Entry 7JZX (electron microscopy, 3.40 A resolution); this record covers chains I and M of the 11 polymer chains in the assembly.

== Chain I ==
Molecule: CRISPR type I-F/YPEST-associated protein Csy3
Source organism: Pseudomonas aeruginosa
UniProt: A0A444M080 (A0A444M080_PSEAI); residues 20-361 here correspond to UniProt positions 1-342 (UniProt number = residue number - 19)
Sequence (342 residues; row label = number of the first residue in the row):
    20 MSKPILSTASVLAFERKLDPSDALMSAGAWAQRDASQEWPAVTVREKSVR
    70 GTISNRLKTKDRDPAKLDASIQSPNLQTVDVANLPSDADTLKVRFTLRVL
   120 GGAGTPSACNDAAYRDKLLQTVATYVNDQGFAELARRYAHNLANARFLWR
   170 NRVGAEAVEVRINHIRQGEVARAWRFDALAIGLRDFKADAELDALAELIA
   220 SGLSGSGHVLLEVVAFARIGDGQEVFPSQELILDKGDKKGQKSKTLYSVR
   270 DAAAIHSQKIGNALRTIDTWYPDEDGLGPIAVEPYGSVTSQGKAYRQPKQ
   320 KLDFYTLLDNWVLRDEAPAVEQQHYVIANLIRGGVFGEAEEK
Disordered / not traced: 20-23, 359-361

== Chain M ==
Molecule: 61-nt RNA strand
Source organism: Pseudomonas aeruginosa
Sequence (61 nucleotides; each row starts with the number of its first residue):
     1 CUAAGAAAUUCACGGCGGGCUUGAUGUCCGCGUCUACCUGAUUCACUGCC
    51 GUAUAGGCAGC
Differences from the reference sequence: conflict A41 (G1458 in 313291946), A53 (G1446 in 313291946)

== Chain I / chain M interface ==
Pairs across the interface - 48 pairs, chain I then chain M:
  Val30(I) with G5(M), base contact
  Ala32(I) with G5(M), sugar contact
  Phe33(I) with G5(M), hydrogen bond to the sugar; A6(M), sugar contact
  Glu34(I) with G5(M), phosphate contact
  Arg35(I) with A6(M), hydrogen bond to the phosphate; A7(M), salt bridge to the phosphate
  Ser67(I) with G15(M), phosphate contact
  Val68(I) with G15(M), phosphate contact
  Arg69(I) with C13(M), hydrogen bond to the sugar; G14(M), hydrogen bond to the sugar; G15(M), hydrogen bond to the phosphate; C16(M), salt bridge to the phosphate
  Gly70(I) with C13(M), base contact
  Pro93(I) with G15(M), base contact
  Leu95(I) with G15(M), base contact
  Gln96(I) with C13(M), base contact
  Val98(I) with C13(M), base contact
  Ser126(I) with G5(M), sugar contact
  Ala127(I) with A4(M), base contact
  Trp168(I) with A8(M), base contact
  Arg169(I) with C11(M), salt bridge to the phosphate; A12(M), salt bridge to the phosphate
  Ser247(I) with U10(M), phosphate contact
  Gln248(I) with U9(M), hydrogen bond to the sugar; U10(M), hydrogen bond to the phosphate
  Glu249(I) with U9(M), base contact
  Leu250(I) with U9(M), base contact
  His275(I) with U9(M), salt bridge to the phosphate
  Gln277(I) with A7(M), sugar contact; A8(M), sugar contact; U9(M), hydrogen bond to the phosphate
  Lys278(I) with A8(M), base contact; U10(M), salt bridge to the phosphate
  Asn281(I) with A8(M), hydrogen bond to the base
  Arg284(I) with A7(M), sugar contact; A8(M), salt bridge to the phosphate
  Glu302(I) with A8(M), phosphate contact
  Val307(I) with A8(M), base contact
  Thr308(I) with A8(M), base contact
  Ser309(I) with A8(M), hydrogen bond to the base
  Arg351(I) with A6(M), hydrogen bond to the sugar; A7(M), sugar contact
  Gly352(I) with A6(M), sugar contact
  Gly353(I) with G5(M), hydrogen bond to the sugar; A6(M), sugar contact
  Val354(I) with G5(M), base contact; A6(M), base contact
Interface residues without a listed pair, chain I (39 interface residues in all): Leu31, Thr71, Asn94, Ile251, Leu252

== Overview ==
39 residues of chain I face 13 of chain M across their interface; the contacts include 12 hydrogen bonds and 7
salt bridges. Polar contacts include Asn281(I)-A8(M), Ser309(I)-A8(M) and Phe33(I)-G5(M).
Here chain I is CRISPR type I-F/YPEST-associated protein Csy3 and chain M is a 61-nt RNA strand, both from
Pseudomonas aeruginosa. Entry 7JZX (Cryo-EM structure of CRISPR-Cas surveillance complex with AcrIF7) was
determined by electron microscopy (same publication as 7JZW and 7JZZ).
